Entry 6GTR (X-ray diffraction, 2.99 A resolution); this record covers chains A and C.

Chain A:
Protein: N-acetyltransferase
Source organism: Escherichia coli
Reference sequence: A0A1V3CQ74 (A0A1V3CQ74_ECOLX); residues 1-174 here correspond to UniProt positions 2-175 (UniProt number = residue number + 1)
Amino-acid sequence (178 residues; row label = number of the first residue in the row; numbers below 1 keep their minus sign (Met-3 is residue -3)):
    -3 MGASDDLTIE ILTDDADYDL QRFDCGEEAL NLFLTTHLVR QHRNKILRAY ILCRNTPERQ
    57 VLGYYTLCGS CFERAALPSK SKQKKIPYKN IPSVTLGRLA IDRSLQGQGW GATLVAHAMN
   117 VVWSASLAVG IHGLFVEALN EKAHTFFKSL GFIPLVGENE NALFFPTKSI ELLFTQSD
Unresolved in the structure: -3 to 0, 73-84, 173-174
Differences from the reference sequence: initiating methionine (-3); expression tag (-2 to 0); engineered mutation Phe143 (Tyr144 in A0A1V3CQ74)
Bound ions: Mg2+: Leu101 (together with acetyl coenzyme A)
Residues lining bound ligands: acetyl coenzyme A (ACO): Cys21, Gly22, Glu23, Leu26, Leu95, Ile97, Gln102, Gly103, Gln104, Gly105, Trp106, Gly107, Ala108, Asn136, Lys138, Ala139, Phe142, Phe143

Chain C:
Protein: DUF1778 domain-containing protein
Reference sequence: J7QA90 (J7QA90_ECOLX); residues 43-87 here correspond to UniProt positions 44-88 (UniProt number = residue number + 1)
Amino-acid sequence (46 residues; row label = number of the first residue in the row):
    42 MAAEVIEQHR RVILNEESWT RVMDALSNPP SPGEKLKRAA KRLQGM
Unresolved in the structure: 42-47
Differences from the reference sequence: initiating methionine (42)

How chain A and chain C interact:
Pairs across the interface (68; chain A residue first):
  Leu3(A) with Met87(C)
  Thr4(A) with Met87(C)
  Ile5(A) with Met87(C), hydrophobic
  Ser66(A) with His50(C); Arg51(C)
  Cys67(A) with Arg51(C), hydrogen bond (backbone-backbone); Arg52(C); Val53(C), hydrogen bond (backbone-backbone)
  Phe68(A) with Val53(C), hydrophobic; Leu55(C), hydrophobic
  Glu69(A) with Val53(C), hydrogen bond (backbone-backbone); Ile54(C); Leu55(C), hydrogen bond (backbone-backbone)
  Arg70(A) with Leu55(C); Glu57(C), salt bridge; Trp60(C)
  Ala71(A) with Leu55(C)
  Lys85(A) with Trp60(C)
  Thr91(A) with His50(C), hydrogen bond (side chain-backbone)
  Gln104(A) with Arg83(C), hydrogen bond (backbone-side chain)
  Gly105(A) with Arg83(C), hydrogen bond (backbone-side chain)
  Trp106(A) with Arg83(C); Met87(C), hydrophobic
  Ala108(A) with Ala80(C)
  Thr109(A) with Ala80(C); Arg83(C), hydrogen bond
  Ala112(A) with Ala80(C), hydrophobic; Leu84(C)
  His113(A) with Leu84(C)
  His128(A) with Leu67(C)
  Glu133(A) with His50(C)
  Ser145(A) with Lys76(C), hydrogen bond
  Leu146(A) with Lys76(C); Leu77(C)
  Ile149(A) with Arg62(C); Pro71(C), hydrophobic
  Pro150(A) with Arg62(C), hydrogen bond (backbone-side chain)
  Leu151(A) with Leu55(C), hydrophobic; Ser59(C); Arg62(C); Val63(C), hydrophobic
  Val152(A) with Asn56(C), hydrogen bond (backbone-side chain); Glu58(C); Ser59(C), hydrogen bond (backbone-side chain); Arg62(C)
  Gly153(A) with Asn56(C)
  Glu154(A) with Asn56(C)
  Asn155(A) with Ile54(C), hydrogen bond (side chain-backbone); Leu55(C); Asn56(C), hydrogen bond; Ser59(C), hydrogen bond
  Phe160(A) with Val63(C), hydrophobic; Ala66(C), hydrophobic; Leu67(C), hydrophobic
  Phe161(A) with Leu77(C), hydrophobic
  Pro162(A) with Ala66(C); Pro71(C)
  Lys164(A) with Pro70(C)
  Ser165(A) with Pro70(C); Pro71(C), hydrogen bond (side chain-backbone); Pro73(C)
  Leu168(A) with Pro73(C)
  Leu169(A) with Pro73(C); Leu77(C); Lys78(C); Ala81(C), hydrophobic
  Phe170(A) with Ala81(C), hydrophobic
  Gln172(A) with Pro73(C)
Other interface residues (no listed pair), chain A (43 interface residues in all): Gly65, Met115, Asn116, Phe131, Gly147

Summary:
The interface between chain A and chain C involves 43 residues on one side and 26 on the other; the contacts
include 16 hydrogen bonds and 1 salt bridge. Polar pairs include Arg70(A)-Glu57(C), Thr91(A)-His50(C) and
Gln104(A)-Arg83(C). Chain A binds acetyl coenzyme A.
Chain A is N-acetyltransferase (Escherichia coli) and chain C is DUF1778 domain-containing protein; the
structure, Structure of the AtaT Y144F mutant toxin bound to the C-terminus of the antitoxin AtaR and ..., was
determined by X-ray diffraction, deposited together with 6GTO, 6GTP, 6GTQ and 6GTS.
